PDB entry 4YLP | X-ray diffraction, 5.50 A resolution (low resolution: residue-level contacts below are approximate; hydrogen-bond / salt-bridge calls are withheld) | chains C and F of the 9 polymer chains in the assembly

[Chain C]
Protein: DNA-directed RNA polymerase subunit beta
From: Escherichia coli
Notes: EC 2.7.7.6
UniProt: A7ZUK1 (RPOB_ECO24); residue numbers follow UniProt; this construct covers 1-1342
Amino-acid sequence (1342 residues; numbered 1 to 1342; the number before each row is that of its first residue):
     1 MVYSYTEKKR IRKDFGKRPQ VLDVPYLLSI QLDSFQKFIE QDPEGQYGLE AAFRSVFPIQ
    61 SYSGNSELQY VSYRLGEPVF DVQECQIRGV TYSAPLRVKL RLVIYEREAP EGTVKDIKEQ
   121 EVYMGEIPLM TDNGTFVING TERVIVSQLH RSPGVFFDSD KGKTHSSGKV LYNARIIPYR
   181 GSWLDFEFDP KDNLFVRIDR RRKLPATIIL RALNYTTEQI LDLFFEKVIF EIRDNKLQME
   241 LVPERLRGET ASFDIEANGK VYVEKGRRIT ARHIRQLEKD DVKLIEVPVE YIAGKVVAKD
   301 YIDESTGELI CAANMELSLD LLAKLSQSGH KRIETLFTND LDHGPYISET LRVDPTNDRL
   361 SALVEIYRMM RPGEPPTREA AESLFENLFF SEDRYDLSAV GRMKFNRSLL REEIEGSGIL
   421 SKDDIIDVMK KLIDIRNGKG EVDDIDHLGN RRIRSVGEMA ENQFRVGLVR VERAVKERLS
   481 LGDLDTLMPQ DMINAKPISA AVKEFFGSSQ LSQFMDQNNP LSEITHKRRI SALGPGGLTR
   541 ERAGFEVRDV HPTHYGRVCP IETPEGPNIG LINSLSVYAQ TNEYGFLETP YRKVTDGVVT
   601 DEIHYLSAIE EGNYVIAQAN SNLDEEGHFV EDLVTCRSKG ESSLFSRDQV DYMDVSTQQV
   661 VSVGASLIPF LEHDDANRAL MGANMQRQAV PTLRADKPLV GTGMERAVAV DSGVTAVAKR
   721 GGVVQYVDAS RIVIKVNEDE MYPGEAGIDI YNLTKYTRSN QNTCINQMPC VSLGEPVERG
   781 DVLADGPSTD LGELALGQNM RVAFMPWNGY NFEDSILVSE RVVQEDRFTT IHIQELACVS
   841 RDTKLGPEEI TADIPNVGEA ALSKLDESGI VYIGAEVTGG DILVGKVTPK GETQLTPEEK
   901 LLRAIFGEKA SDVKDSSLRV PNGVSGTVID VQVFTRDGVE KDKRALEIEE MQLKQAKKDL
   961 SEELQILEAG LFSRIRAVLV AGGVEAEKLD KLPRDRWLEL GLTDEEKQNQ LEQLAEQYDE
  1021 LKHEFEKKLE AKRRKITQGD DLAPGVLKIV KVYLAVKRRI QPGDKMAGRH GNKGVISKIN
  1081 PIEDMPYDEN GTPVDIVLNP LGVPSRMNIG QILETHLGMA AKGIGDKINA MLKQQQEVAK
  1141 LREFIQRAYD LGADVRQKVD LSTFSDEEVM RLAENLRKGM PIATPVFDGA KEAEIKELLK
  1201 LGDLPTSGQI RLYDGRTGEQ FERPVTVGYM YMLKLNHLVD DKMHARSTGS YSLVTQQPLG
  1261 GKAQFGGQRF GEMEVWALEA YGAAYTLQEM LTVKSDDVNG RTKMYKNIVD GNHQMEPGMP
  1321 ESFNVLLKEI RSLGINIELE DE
Not modelled in the structure: 1
Curated features (UniProtKB/Swiss-Prot):
  - modified residue (N6-acetyllysine): Lys1022, Lys1200

[Chain F]
Protein: RNA polymerase sigma factor RpoD
From: Escherichia coli
UniProt: P00579 (RPOD_ECOLI); residues 1-613 here = UniProt positions 1-613
Amino-acid sequence (628 residues; numbered -14 to 613; the number before each row is that of its first residue; numbers below 1 keep their minus sign (Met-14 is residue -14)):
   -14 MRGSHHHHHH TDQFTMEQNP QSQLKLLVTR GKEQGYLTYA EVNDHLPEDI VDSDQIEDII
    46 QMINDMGIQV MEEAPDADDL MLAENTADED AAEAAAQVLS SVESEIGRTT DPVRMYMREM
   106 GTVELLTREG EIDIAKRIED GINQVQCSVA EYPEAITYLL EQYDRVEAEE ARLSDLITGF
   166 VDPNAEEDLA PTATHVGSEL SQEDLDDDED EDEEDGDDDS ADDDNSIDPE LAREKFAELR
   226 AQYVVTRDTI KAKGRSHATA QEEILKLSEV FKQFRLVPKQ FDYLVNSMRV MMDRVRTQER
   286 LIMKLCVEQC KMPKKNFITL FTGNETSDTW FNAAIAMNKP WSEKLHDVSE EVHRALQKLQ
   346 QIEEETGLTI EQVKDINRRM SIGEAKARRA KKEMVEANLR LVISIAKKYT NRGLQFLDLI
   406 QEGNIGLMKA VDKFEYRRGY KFSTYATWWI RQAITRSIAD QARTIRIPVH MIETINKLNR
   466 ISRQMLQEMG REPTPEELAE RMLMPEDKIR KVLKIAKEPI SMETPIGDDE DSHLGDFIED
   526 TTLELPLDSA TTESLRAATH DVLAGLTARE AKVLRMRFGI DMNTDYTLEE VGKQFDVTRE
   586 RIRQIEAKAL RKLRHPSRSE VLRSFLDD
Not modelled in the structure: -14 to 78, 172-209
Differences from the reference sequence: expression tag (-14 to 0)
Curated features (UniProtKB/Swiss-Prot):
  - DNA-binding region: Leu573 to Ala592 (H-T-H motif)
  - region: Arg584 to Arg599 (Interaction with anti-sigma factors)
  - motif: Asp403 to Gln406 (Interaction with polymerase core subunit RpoC)
  - site: Arg562 (Interaction with anti-sigma factors)
  - mutagenesis: Ala553 (A553D: Disrupts the interaction with Escherichia phage lambda antitermination protein Q), Arg596 (R596D/E: 2-fold reduction in activation of class II Crp-dependent promoters)
Reported in the primary citation:
  - binding site for NT strand DNA: Trp433

[Chain C / chain F interface]
Residue-residue contacts - 65 pairs, chain C then chain F:
  Val79(C) with Arg476(F)
  Phe80(C) with Arg476(F)
  Val90(C) with Arg476(F)
  Glu126(C) with Arg476(F)
  Arg368(C) with Glu90(F)
  Arg371(C) with Arg99(F)
  Pro372(C) with Thr94(F)
  Gly373(C) with Val87(F); Ile91(F); Thr94(F); Arg103(F)
  Glu374(C) with Val87(F); Arg99(F)
  Pro375(C) with Val87(F)
  Pro376(C) with Val87(F)
  Gln490(C) with Gln472(F)
  Lys496(C) with Asn464(F); Arg468(F)
  Asn856(C) with Leu611(F); Asp612(F)
  Pro897(C) with Phe563(F); Gly564(F)
  Glu898(C) with Arg541(F); Thr544(F); Ile565(F); Asp566(F)
  Lys900(C) with Phe563(F); Asp570(F)
  Leu902(C) with Leu540(F)
  Ala904(C) with Leu595(F)
  Ile905(C) with Leu595(F); Leu598(F); Arg599(F)
  Phe906(C) with Arg608(F); Leu611(F)
  Arg936(C) with Arg495(F)
  Asp937(C) with Thr479(F)
  Asp1041(C) with Glu477(F); Thr479(F)
  Pro1044(C) with Lys499(F)
  Gly1045(C) with Lys499(F)
  Thr1248(C) with Leu530(F)
  Ser1250(C) with Glu524(F)
  Tyr1251(C) with Ile523(F); Glu524(F); Asp525(F); Pro531(F)
  Ser1252(C) with Ile523(F)
  Leu1253(C) with Ile523(F); Glu524(F); Asp525(F)
  Gln1256(C) with Asp525(F); Leu528(F)
  Leu1259(C) with Asp521(F); Phe522(F); Ile523(F); Glu524(F)
  Val1298(C) with Leu528(F)
  Thr1302(C) with Pro531(F); Ser534(F)
  Tyr1305(C) with Pro531(F); Leu532(F)
  Lys1306(C) with Ser534(F); Ala535(F); Glu538(F)
Other interface residues (no listed pair), chain C (46 interface residues in all): Tyr123, Arg478, Ile493, Asn494, Glu899, Leu901, Gly1249, Val1254, Arg1301
Other interface residues (no listed pair), chain F (44 interface residues in all): Ser86, Gly92, Gly475, Asp613

[Summary]
Chain C and chain F form an interface of 46 and 44 residues respectively. UniProt lists 2 mutagenesis sites on
chain F. From the paper: a binding site for NT strand DNA at Trp433(F).
Here chain C is DNA-directed RNA polymerase subunit beta and chain F is RNA polymerase sigma factor RpoD, both
from Escherichia coli. Entry 4YLP (E. coli Transcription Initiation Complex - 16-bp spacer and 5-nt RNA) was
determined by X-ray diffraction (same publication as 4YLN and 4YLO).
